Entry 6CZY (X-ray diffraction, 1.75 A resolution); this record covers chains A and B.

Chain A (and B):
Molecule: Phosphoserine aminotransferase 1, chloroplastic
Source organism: Arabidopsis thaliana
Notes: EC 2.6.1.52; chain B of this document is another copy of the same molecule, construct and numbering; everything in this record applies to it too
UniProtKB: Q96255 (SERB1_ARATH); residue numbers follow UniProt; this construct covers 72-430
Sequence (362 residues; numbered 69 to 430; the number before each row is that of its first residue):
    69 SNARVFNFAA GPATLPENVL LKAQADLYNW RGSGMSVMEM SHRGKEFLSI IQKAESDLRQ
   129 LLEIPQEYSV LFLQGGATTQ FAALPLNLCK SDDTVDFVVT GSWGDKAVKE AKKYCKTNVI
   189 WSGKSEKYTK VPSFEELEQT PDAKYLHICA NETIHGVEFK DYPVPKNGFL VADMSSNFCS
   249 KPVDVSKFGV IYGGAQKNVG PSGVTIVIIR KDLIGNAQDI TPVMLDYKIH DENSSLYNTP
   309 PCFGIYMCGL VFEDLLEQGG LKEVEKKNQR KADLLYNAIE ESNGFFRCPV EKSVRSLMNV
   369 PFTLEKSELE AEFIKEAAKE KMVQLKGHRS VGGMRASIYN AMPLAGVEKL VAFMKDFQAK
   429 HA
Sequence notes: expression tag (69-71)
Ligand contacts: 4'-deoxy-4'-aminopyridoxal-5'-phosphate (PMP): G143, G144, A145, T146, F149, W171, C217, N219, T221, D241, S243, S244, Q264, K265
What the authors report for this chain:
  - binding site for 4'-deoxy-4'-aminopyridoxal-5'-phosphate: A145, T146, W171, T221, D241, Q264, N306, T307
  - conformationally variable residues (order/disorder transition, side-chain flip): Q264, K265, N266, R397
  - catalytic residues: H396, R397 (proposed by the authors, not directly observed)

Interface between chain A and chain B:
Contacting residue pairs - 116 pairs, chain A then chain B:
  S69(A) - N97(B)  hydrogen bond (backbone-side chain)
  S69(A) - G100(B)  hydrogen bond (backbone-backbone)
  S69(A) - S101(B)
  S69(A) - G102(B)
  N70(A) - N97(B)  hydrogen bond (backbone-side chain)
  A71(A) - G102(B)
  R72(A) - Y96(B)  hydrogen bond (side chain-backbone)
  R72(A) - G102(B)
  R72(A) - M103(B)
  R72(A) - S104(B)
  R72(A) - E107(B)  salt bridge
  V73(A) - G102(B)  hydrogen bond (backbone-backbone)
  V73(A) - M103(B)  hydrophobic
  N75(A) - M103(B)
  N75(A) - E107(B)  hydrogen bond (side chain-backbone)
  G79(A) - H110(B)
  P80(A) - M106(B)
  P80(A) - E107(B)
  P80(A) - M108(B)
  P80(A) - H110(B)
  P80(A) - T307(B)
  A81(A) - E107(B)
  T82(A) - E107(B)
  L83(A) - M106(B)
  L83(A) - E107(B)  hydrogen bond (backbone-side chain)
  E85(A) - Y96(B)  hydrogen bond
  L88(A) - L95(B)
  L88(A) - Y96(B)  hydrophobic
  L88(A) - E107(B)
  L89(A) - Y96(B)  hydrophobic
  A91(A) - L95(B)  hydrophobic
  Q92(A) - Q92(B)  hydrogen bond (backbone-side chain)
  Q92(A) - L95(B)
  L95(A) - L88(B)
  L95(A) - A91(B)
  L95(A) - Q92(B)
  Y96(A) - R72(B)  hydrogen bond (backbone-side chain)
  Y96(A) - E85(B)  hydrogen bond
  Y96(A) - L89(B)  hydrophobic
  N97(A) - N70(B)  hydrogen bond (side chain-backbone)
  N97(A) - A71(B)
  G102(A) - A71(B)
  G102(A) - R72(B)
  G102(A) - V73(B)  hydrogen bond (backbone-backbone)
  M103(A) - R72(B)
  M103(A) - V73(B)  hydrophobic
  M103(A) - N75(B)
  S104(A) - R72(B)
  M106(A) - L88(B)  hydrophobic
  M106(A) - M315(B)  hydrophobic
  E107(A) - R72(B)  salt bridge
  E107(A) - N75(B)  hydrogen bond (backbone-side chain)
  E107(A) - P80(B)
  E107(A) - A81(B)
  E107(A) - T82(B)
  E107(A) - L83(B)  hydrogen bond (side chain-backbone)
  E107(A) - L88(B)
  M108(A) - P80(B)
  S109(A) - Q392(B)
  H110(A) - G79(B)
  H110(A) - P80(B)
  Q142(A) - Q142(B)
  Q142(A) - G143(B)  hydrogen bond (side chain-backbone)
  Q142(A) - G144(B)
  Q142(A) - G271(B)
  G143(A) - Q142(B)  hydrogen bond (backbone-side chain)
  G143(A) - M292(B)
  G143(A) - N306(B)  hydrogen bond (backbone-side chain)
  G144(A) - Q142(B)
  T146(A) - V291(B)
  T146(A) - M292(B)
  T146(A) - N306(B)
  T147(A) - M292(B)
  A150(A) - P290(B)  hydrophobic
  E178(A) - P290(B)
  E178(A) - V291(B)  hydrogen bond (side chain-backbone)
  K181(A) - D287(B)
  K181(A) - T289(B)  hydrogen bond (side chain-backbone)
  K181(A) - P290(B)
  K181(A) - V291(B)
  Y182(A) - I288(B)  hydrogen bond (side chain-backbone)
  Y182(A) - T289(B)
  Y182(A) - P290(B)
  Q264(A) - T307(B)  hydrogen bond
  P269(A) - M106(B)  hydrophobic
  S270(A) - T307(B)
  S270(A) - P308(B)  hydrogen bond (side chain-backbone)
  S270(A) - C310(B)  hydrogen bond (side chain-backbone)
  G271(A) - Q142(B)
  D287(A) - K181(B)
  I288(A) - Y182(B)  hydrogen bond (backbone-side chain)
  I288(A) - I288(B)  hydrophobic
  T289(A) - K181(B)  hydrogen bond (backbone-side chain)
  T289(A) - Y182(B)
  P290(A) - A150(B)  hydrophobic
  P290(A) - E178(B)
  P290(A) - K181(B)
  P290(A) - Y182(B)
  V291(A) - T146(B)
  V291(A) - E178(B)  hydrogen bond (backbone-side chain)
  V291(A) - K181(B)
  M292(A) - G143(B)
  M292(A) - T146(B)
  M292(A) - T147(B)
  N306(A) - G143(B)  hydrogen bond (side chain-backbone)
  N306(A) - T146(B)
  T307(A) - P80(B)
  T307(A) - Q264(B)  hydrogen bond
  T307(A) - S270(B)  hydrogen bond (backbone-side chain)
  P308(A) - S270(B)  hydrogen bond (backbone-side chain)
  C310(A) - S270(B)  hydrogen bond (backbone-side chain)
  F311(A) - M106(B)  hydrophobic
  F311(A) - F311(B)  hydrophobic
  M315(A) - M106(B)  hydrophobic
  V391(A) - M103(B)  hydrophobic
  Q392(A) - S109(B)
Other interface residues (no listed pair), chain A (61 interface residues in all): A77, A93, G100, S101, L293, Y305, P309
Other interface residues (no listed pair), chain B (59 interface residues in all): A77, P269, L293, Y305, P309, V391

In short:
61 residues of chain A face 59 of chain B across their interface, with 32 hydrogen bonds and 2 salt bridges.
Among the polar pairs are R72(A)-E107(B), S69(A)-N97(B) and N70(A)-N97(B). Bound to chain A:
4'-deoxy-4'-aminopyridoxal-5'-phosphate. From the paper: catalytic residues H396(A) and R397(A); a binding
site for 4'-deoxy-4'-aminopyridoxal-5'-phosphate at A145(A), T146(A) and W171(A) among others.
Chain A and chain B are both Phosphoserine aminotransferase 1, chloroplastic (Arabidopsis thaliana); the
structure, Crystal structure of Arabidopsis thaliana phosphoserine aminotransferase isoform 1 (AtPSAT1) in
complex with Pyridoxamine-5'-phosphate (PMP), was determined by X-ray diffraction together with 6CZX and 6CZZ
from the same study.
